PDB entry 3Q66 | X-ray diffraction, 2.71 A resolution | chains C and B of the 3 polymer chains in the assembly

== Chain C ==
Molecule: Histone acetyltransferase RTT109
Organism: Saccharomyces cerevisiae
Notes: EC 2.3.1.48
Reference sequence: Q07794 (RT109_YEAST); numbering as in UniProt (aligned over 1-436)
Amino-acid sequence (442 residues; row label = number of the first residue in the row; numbers below 1 keep their minus sign (Gly-5 is residue -5)):
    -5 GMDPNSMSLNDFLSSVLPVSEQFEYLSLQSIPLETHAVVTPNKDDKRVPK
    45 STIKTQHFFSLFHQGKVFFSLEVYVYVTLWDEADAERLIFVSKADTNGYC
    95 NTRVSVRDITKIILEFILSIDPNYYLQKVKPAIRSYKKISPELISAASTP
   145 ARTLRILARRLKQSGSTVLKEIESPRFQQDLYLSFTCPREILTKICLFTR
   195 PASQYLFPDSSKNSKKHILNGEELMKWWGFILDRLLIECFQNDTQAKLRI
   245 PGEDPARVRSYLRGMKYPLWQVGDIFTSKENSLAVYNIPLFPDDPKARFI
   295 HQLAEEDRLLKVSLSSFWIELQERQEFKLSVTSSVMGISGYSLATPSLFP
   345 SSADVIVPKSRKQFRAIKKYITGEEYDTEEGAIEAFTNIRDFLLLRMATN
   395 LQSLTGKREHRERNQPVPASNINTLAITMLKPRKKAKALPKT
Disordered / not traced: 427-436
Differences from the reference sequence: expression tag (-5 to 0)
Modified positions: Lys290 (n(6)-acetyllysine; ALY)
Swiss-Prot annotation at these positions:
  - region: Leu419 to Leu433 (Interaction with ASF1)
  - active site: Asp288 (Proton donor/acceptor)
  - binding site (acetyl-CoA): Ala88 to Thr90, Arg97 to Arg101, Phe192, Ala196, His211 to Leu213, Trp221
  - modified residue: Lys290 (N6-acetyllysine)
From the paper describing this entry:
  - conformationally variable residues (order/disorder transition): Tyr130 to Leu175, Pro412 to Leu424

== Chain B ==
Molecule: Vacuolar protein sorting-associated protein 75
Organism: Saccharomyces cerevisiae
Reference sequence: P53853 (VPS75_YEAST); residues 1-264 here = UniProt positions 1-264
Amino-acid sequence (264 residues; row label = number of the first residue in the row):
     1 MMSDQENENEHAKAFLGLAKCEEEVDAIEREVELYRLNKMKPVYEKRDAY
    51 IDEIAEFWKIVLSQHVSFANYIRASDFKYIDTIDKIKVEWLALESEMYDT
   101 RDFSITFHFHGIEGDFKEQQVTKVFQIKKGKDDQEDGILTSEPVPIEWPQ
   151 SYDSINPDLIKDKRSPEGKKKYRQGMKTIFGWFRWTGLKPGKEFPHGDSL
   201 ASLFSEEIYPFCVKYYAEAQRDLEDEEGESGLSADGDSEDDDGSLGEVDL
   251 PLSDEEPSSKKRKV
Disordered / not traced: 1-8, 226-264
Swiss-Prot annotation at these positions:
  - modified residue: Ser3 (Phosphoserine)

== Interface between chain C and chain B ==
Residue-residue contacts (15):
  Lys131(C) - Asp132(B)  salt bridge
  Ala145(C) - Ala19(B)
  Ala145(C) - Glu23(B)
  Leu148(C) - Phe15(B)
  Leu148(C) - Leu18(B)  hydrophobic
  Leu148(C) - Ala19(B)
  Arg149(C) - Glu23(B)  salt bridge
  Leu151(C) - Phe15(B)  hydrophobic
  Ala152(C) - Ala12(B)
  Ala152(C) - Leu16(B)  hydrophobic
  Leu155(C) - Phe15(B)  hydrophobic
  Lys156(C) - Asn9(B)
  Lys156(C) - Leu16(B)
  Glu299(C) - Asn70(B)
  Asp301(C) - Lys177(B)  salt bridge
Other interface residues (no listed pair), chain C (11 interface residues in all): Pro144
Other interface residues (no listed pair), chain B (13 interface residues in all): His11, Lys20, Glu22
The authors on this interface:
  - residue pairs: Arg149(C)-Glu23(B) (salt bridge), Asp301(C)-Lys177(B) (salt bridge)
  - interface residues, chain C: Pro144(C)
  - interface residues, chain B: His11(B)

== In short ==
Chain C and chain B form an interface of 11 and 13 residues respectively, with 3 salt bridges. Polar contacts
include Lys131(C)-Asp132(B), Arg149(C)-Glu23(B) and Asp301(C)-Lys177(B). The authors report salt bridges
between Arg149(C) and Glu23(B) and Asp301(C) and Lys177(B). From the paper: interface residues Pro144(C) and
His11(B); conformational variability at Tyr130(C) and Pro412(C).
Chain C is Histone acetyltransferase RTT109 and chain B is Vacuolar protein sorting-associated protein 75,
both from Saccharomyces cerevisiae; the structure, Structure of the Vps75-Rtt109 histone chaperone-lysine
acetyltransferase complex (Full-length proteins in space group P6122), was determined by X-ray diffraction,
deposited together with 3Q68.
